4OGJ - chain A; structure by X-ray diffraction, 1.65 A resolution.

[Chain A]
Protein: Bromodomain-containing protein 4
Organism: Homo sapiens
Notes: fragment: bromodomain 1
UniProtKB: O60885 (BRD4_HUMAN); residues 44-168 here = UniProt positions 44-168
Chain sequence (127 residues; numbered 42 to 168; the number before each row is that of its first residue):
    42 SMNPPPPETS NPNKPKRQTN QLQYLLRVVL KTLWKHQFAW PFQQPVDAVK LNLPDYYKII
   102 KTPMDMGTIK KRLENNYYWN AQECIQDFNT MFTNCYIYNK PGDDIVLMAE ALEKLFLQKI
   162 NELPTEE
Construct notes: expression tag (42-43)
Ligand contacts: Fedratinib (2TA; N-tert-butyl-3-{[5-methyl-2-({4-[2-(pyrrolidin-1-yl)ethoxy]phenyl}amino)pyrimidin-4-yl]amino}benzenesulfonamide): W81, P82, F83, Q85, V87, L92, L94, C136, Y139, N140, I146
Swiss-Prot annotation at these positions:
  - site: N140 (Acetylated histone binding)
  - cross-link: K99 (Glycyl lysine isopeptide (Lys-Gly) (interchain with G-Cter in SUMO2))
  - natural variant: D145 (D145G: Found in a patient with a neurodevelopmental syndrome; uncertain significance)
  - mutagenesis: N140 (N140A: Abolishes binding to acetylated histones)
From the paper describing this entry:
  - binding site for Fedratinib: L92, N140

[Overview]
Bound to chain A: Fedratinib. UniProt lists one mutagenesis site. The paper reports a binding site for
Fedratinib at L92 and N140.
Chain A is Bromodomain-containing protein 4 (Homo sapiens); the structure, Crystal Structure of the first
bromodomain of human BRD4 in complex with the inhibitor TG-101348, was determined by X-ray diffraction
together with 4OGI from the same study.
